Entry 8RN7 (electron microscopy, 3.09 A resolution); this record covers chains A and E of the 5 polymer chains in the assembly.

Chain A (and E):
Name: Polymerase acidic protein
From: Influenza B virus (B/Memphis/13/2003)
Notes: EC 3.1.-.-; chain E of this document is another copy of the same molecule, construct and numbering; everything in this record applies to it too
UniProtKB: Q5V8Z9 (Q5V8Z9_9INFB); numbering as in UniProt (aligned over 1-726)
Chain sequence (726 residues; row label = number of the first residue in the row):
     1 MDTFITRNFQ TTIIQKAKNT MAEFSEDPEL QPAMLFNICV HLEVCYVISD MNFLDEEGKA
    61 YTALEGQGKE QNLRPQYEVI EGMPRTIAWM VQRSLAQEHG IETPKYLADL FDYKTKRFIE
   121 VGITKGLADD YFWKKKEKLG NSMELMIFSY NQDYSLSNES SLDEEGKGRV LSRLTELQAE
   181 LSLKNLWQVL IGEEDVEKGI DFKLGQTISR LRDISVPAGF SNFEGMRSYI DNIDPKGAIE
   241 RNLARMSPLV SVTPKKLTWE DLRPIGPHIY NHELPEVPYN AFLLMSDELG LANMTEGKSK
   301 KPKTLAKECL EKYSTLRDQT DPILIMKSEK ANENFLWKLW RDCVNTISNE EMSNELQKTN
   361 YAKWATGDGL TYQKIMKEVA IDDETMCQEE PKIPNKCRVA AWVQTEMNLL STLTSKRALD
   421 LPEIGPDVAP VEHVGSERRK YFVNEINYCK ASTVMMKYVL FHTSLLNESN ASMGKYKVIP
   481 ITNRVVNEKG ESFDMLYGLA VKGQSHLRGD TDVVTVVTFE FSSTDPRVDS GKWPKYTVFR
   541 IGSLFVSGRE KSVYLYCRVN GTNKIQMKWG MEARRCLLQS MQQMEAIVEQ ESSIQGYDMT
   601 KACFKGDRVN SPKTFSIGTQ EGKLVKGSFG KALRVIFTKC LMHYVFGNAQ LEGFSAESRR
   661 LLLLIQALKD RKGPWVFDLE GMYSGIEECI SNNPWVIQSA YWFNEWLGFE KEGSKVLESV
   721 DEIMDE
Disordered / not traced: 1-198, 717-726 (chain E: 1-358, 388-726)
Reported in the primary citation:
  - mutagenesis - K631A/R634A: decreased catalytic activity

Chain A / chain E interface:
Residue-residue contacts (24):
  Asn332(A) - Asp382(E)  hydrogen bond (side chain-backbone)
  Asn332(A) - Asp383(E)
  Asn334(A) - Asp382(E)  hydrogen bond (side chain-backbone)
  Asn334(A) - Glu384(E)  hydrogen bond
  Phe335(A) - Val379(E)  hydrophobic
  Phe335(A) - Asp382(E)
  Phe335(A) - Asp383(E)
  Lys338(A) - Glu378(E)  salt bridge
  Lys338(A) - Asp382(E)  salt bridge
  Asn360(A) - Met376(E)
  Tyr361(A) - Glu378(E)
  Tyr361(A) - Val379(E)  hydrophobic
  Tyr361(A) - Asp382(E)  hydrogen bond
  Trp364(A) - Gln373(E)
  Trp364(A) - Ile375(E)  hydrophobic
  Trp364(A) - Met376(E)
  Trp364(A) - Val379(E)  hydrophobic
  Gln373(A) - Trp364(E)
  Ile375(A) - Trp364(E)  hydrophobic
  Met376(A) - Asn360(E)
  Met376(A) - Tyr361(E)  hydrophobic
  Val379(A) - Tyr361(E)  hydrophobic
  Val379(A) - Trp364(E)  hydrophobic
  Asp382(A) - Tyr361(E)  hydrogen bond
Interface residues without a listed pair, chain A (13 interface residues in all): Glu378

In short:
The interface between chain A and chain E involves 13 residues on one side and 11 on the other, with 5
hydrogen bonds and 2 salt bridges. Polar pairs include Lys338(A)-Glu378(E), Lys338(A)-Asp382(E) and
Asn332(A)-Asp382(E). The paper reports that K631A/R634A of chain A reduce catalytic activity.
Both chains are Polymerase acidic protein (Influenza B virus (B/Memphis/13/2003)). Entry 8RN7
(Pseudo-symmetrical influenza B polymerase apo-dimer, core-only moeity (from "Influenza B polymerase
pseudo-symmetrical dimer" | Local refinement)) was determined by electron microscopy, deposited together with
8RN1, 8RN2, 8RN3, 8RN4, 8RN5, 8RN6 and 5 further entries.
